Entry 6PQV (electron microscopy, 3.30 A resolution); this record covers chains B and F of the 22 polymer chains in the assembly.

== Chain B ==
Protein: ATP synthase subunit alpha
Organism: Escherichia coli
Notes: EC 7.1.2.2
Reference sequence: A0A073FQ32 (A0A073FQ32_ECOLX); residue numbers follow UniProt; this construct covers 1-513
Sequence (513 residues; each row starts with the number of its first residue):
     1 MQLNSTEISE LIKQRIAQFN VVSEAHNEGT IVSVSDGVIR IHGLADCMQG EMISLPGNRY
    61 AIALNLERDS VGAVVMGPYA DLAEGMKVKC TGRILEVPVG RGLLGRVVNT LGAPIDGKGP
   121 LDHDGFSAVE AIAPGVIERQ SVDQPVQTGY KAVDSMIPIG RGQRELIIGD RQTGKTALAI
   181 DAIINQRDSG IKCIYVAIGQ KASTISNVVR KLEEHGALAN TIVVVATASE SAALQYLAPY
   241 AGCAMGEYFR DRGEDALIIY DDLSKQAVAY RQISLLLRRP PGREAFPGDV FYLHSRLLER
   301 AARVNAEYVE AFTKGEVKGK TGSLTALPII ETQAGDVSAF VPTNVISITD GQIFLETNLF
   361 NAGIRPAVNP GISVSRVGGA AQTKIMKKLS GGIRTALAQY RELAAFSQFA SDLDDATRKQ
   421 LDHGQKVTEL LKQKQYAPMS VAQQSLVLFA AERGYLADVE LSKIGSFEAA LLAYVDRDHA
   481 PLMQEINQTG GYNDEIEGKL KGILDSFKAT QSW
Metal / ion sites: Mg2+: Thr176 (together with ATP)
Ligand contacts: ATP (adenosine-5'-triphosphate): Asp170, Arg171, Gln172, Thr173, Gly174, Lys175, Thr176, Ala177, Phe360, Arg365, Pro366, Gln433, Lys434, Gln435

== Chain F ==
Protein: ATP synthase subunit beta
Organism: Escherichia coli
Notes: EC 7.1.2.2
Reference sequence: A0A0F6CB56 (A0A0F6CB56_ECOLX); residues 0-459 here correspond to UniProt positions 1-460 (UniProt number = residue number + 1)
Sequence (471 residues; row label = number of the first residue in the row; numbers below 1 keep their minus sign (Met-11 is residue -11)):
   -11 MRGSHHHHHH GMATGKIVQV IGAVVDVEFP QDAVPRVYDA LEVQNGNERL VLEVQQQLGG
    49 GIVRTIAMGS SDGLRRGLDV KDLEHPIEVP VGKATLGRIM NVLGEPVDMK GEIGEEERWA
   109 IHRAAPSYEE LSNSQELLET GIKVIDLMAP FAKGGKVGLF GGAGVGKTVN MMELIRNIAI
   169 EHSGYSVFAG VGERTREGND FYHEMTDSNV IDKVSLVYGQ MNEPPGNRLR VALTGLTMAE
   229 KFRDEGRDVL LFVDNIYRYT LAGTEVSALL GRMPSAVGYQ PTLAEEMGVL QERITSTKTG
   289 SITSVQAVYV PADDLTDPSP ATTFAHLDAT VVLSRQIASL GIYPAVDPLD STSRQLDPLV
   349 VGQEHYDTAR GVQSILQRYQ ELKDIIAILG MDELSEEDKL VVARARKIQR FLSQPFFVAE
   409 VFTGSPGKYV SLKDTIRGFK GIMEGEYDHL PEQAFYMVGS IEEAVEKAKK L
Unresolved in the structure: -11 to 1
Differences from the reference sequence: initiating methionine (-11); expression tag (-10 to -1); conflict Ala137 (Cys138 in A0A0F6CB56)
Metal / ion sites: Mg2+: Thr156 (together with ADP)
Ligand contacts:
  - ADP (adenosine-5'-diphosphate): Ala151, Gly152, Val153, Gly154, Lys155, Thr156, Val157, Glu185, Tyr331, Phe404, Ala407, Phe410, Thr411
  - ATP: Ser341, Arg342, Asp345, Tyr354, Arg358

== Interface between chain B and chain F ==
Pairs across the interface (76):
  Gly43(B) with Arg64(F)
  Leu44(B) with Arg64(F), hydrogen bond (backbone-side chain)
  Ala45(B) with Arg64(F)
  Asp46(B) with Arg63(F), salt bridge
  Cys47(B) with Arg63(F)
  Met48(B) with Gly61(F); Leu62(F); Arg63(F)
  Gln49(B) with Val8(F); Gly10(F); Ser59(F); Asp60(F); Gly61(F), hydrogen bond (backbone-backbone); Leu62(F), hydrogen bond (backbone-backbone)
  Leu66(B) with Gln7(F); Val8(F), hydrogen bond (backbone-backbone); Ile9(F); Leu62(F)
  Glu67(B) with Gln7(F); Ile9(F); Arg64(F), hydrogen bond (backbone-side chain)
  Arg68(B) with Val6(F); Gln7(F); Glu16(F), salt bridge
  Val71(B) with Arg64(F)
  Glu130(B) with Asp60(F)
  Ile132(B) with Asn210(F)
  Ala133(B) with Asn210(F)
  Val136(B) with Thr183(F); Gly186(F); Asn187(F)
  Ile137(B) with Val95(F); Tyr190(F), hydrophobic
  Arg139(B) with Thr183(F), hydrogen bond; Asn187(F)
  Ser141(B) with Asp188(F)
  Arg164(B) with Arg182(F)
  Pro280(B) with Ala256(F)
  Pro281(B) with Gly266(F)
  Gly282(B) with Val265(F)
  Arg283(B) with Val265(F); Ala300(F); Asp302(F), salt bridge; Asp305(F), salt bridge
  Gly288(B) with Leu249(F)
  Asp289(B) with Glu253(F)
  Phe291(B) with Arg246(F); Leu249(F), hydrophobic
  Tyr292(B) with Glu211(F); Pro212(F); Arg216(F); Glu253(F)
  Ser295(B) with Met209(F), hydrogen bond (side chain-backbone)
  Glu299(B) with Arg182(F); Thr183(F), hydrogen bond (side chain-backbone); Met209(F); Asn210(F)
  Ser338(B) with Ala300(F), hydrogen bond (side chain-backbone); Asp301(F)
  Thr343(B) with Ala151(F); Tyr297(F)
  Ile346(B) with Ala151(F), hydrophobic
  Ser347(B) with Arg182(F), hydrogen bond (backbone-side chain); Arg246(F), hydrogen bond; Tyr297(F)
  Ile348(B) with Arg182(F)
  Thr349(B) with Arg182(F), hydrogen bond (backbone-side chain)
  Asp350(B) with Arg182(F), salt bridge; Arg184(F), salt bridge
  Arg376(B) with Gly152(F); Arg182(F); Phe410(F)
  Val377(B) with Val409(F)
  Gly379(B) with Val409(F)
  Phe406(B) with Arg394(F)
  Leu413(B) with Leu459(F), hydrophobic
Other interface residues (no listed pair), chain B (54 interface residues in all): Leu64, Asn65, Ser70, Ile94, Pro134, Gln140, Arg296, Val337, Asn344, Gly371, Ser375, Gln399, Glu402
Other interface residues (no listed pair), chain F (58 interface residues in all): Ser58, Ile87, Asp96, Met97, Glu181, Tyr206, Pro213, Thr252, Pro262, Pro299, Arg323, Ala326, Ser327, Leu328, Gln441, Tyr444

== Overview ==
The interface between chain B and chain F involves 54 residues on one side and 58 on the other; the contacts
include 12 hydrogen bonds and 6 salt bridges. Polar pairs include Asp46(B)-Arg63(F), Arg68(B)-Glu16(F) and
Arg283(B)-Asp302(F). Bound to chain B: ATP.
Here chain B is ATP synthase subunit alpha and chain F is ATP synthase subunit beta, both from Escherichia
coli. Entry 6PQV (E. coli ATP Synthase State 1e) was determined by electron microscopy together with 6OQR,
6OQS, 6OQT, 6OQU, 6OQV, 6OQW and 3 further entries from the same study.
